Entry 5C56 (X-ray diffraction, 2.69 A resolution); this record covers chains B and A.

# Chain B
Name: Ubiquitin E3 ligase ICP0
Reference sequence: D3YPC2 (D3YPC2_HHV1); residues 613-633 here correspond to UniProt positions 606-626 (UniProt number = residue number - 7)
Chain sequence (21 residues; each row starts with the number of its first residue):
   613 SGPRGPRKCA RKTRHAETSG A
Disordered / not traced: 613-616, 630-633

# Chain A
Name: Ubiquitin carboxyl-terminal hydrolase 7
From: Homo sapiens
Notes: EC 3.4.19.12
Reference sequence: Q93009 (UBP7_HUMAN); numbering as in UniProt (aligned over 560-1102)
Chain sequence (548 residues; each row starts with the number of its first residue):
   555 GPLGSEAHLY MQVQIVAEDQ FCGHQGNDMY DEEKVKYTVF KVLKNSSLAE FVQSLSQTMG
   615 FPQDQIRLWP MQARSNGTKR PAMLDNEADG NKTMIELSDN ENPWTIFLET VDPELAASGA
   675 TLPKFDKDHD VMLFLKMYDP KTRSLNYCGH IYTPISCKIR DLLPVMCDRA GFIQDTSLIL
   735 YEEVKPNLTE RIQDYDVSLD KALDELMDGD IIVFQKDDPE NDNSELPTAK EYFRDLYHRV
   795 DVIFCDKTIP NDPGFVVTLS NRMNYFQVAK TVAQRLNTDP MLLQFFKSQG YRDGPGNPLR
   855 HNYEGTLRDL LQFFKPRQPK KLYYQQLKMK ITDFENRRSF KCIWLNSQFR EEEITLYPDK
   915 HGCVRDLLEE CKKAVELGEK ASGKLRLLEI VSYKIIGVHQ EDELLECLSP ATSRTFRIEE
   975 IPLDQVDIDK ENEMLVTVAH FHKEVFGTFG IPFLLRIHQG EHFREVMKRI QSLLDIQEKE
  1035 FEKFKFAIVM MGRHQYINED EYEVNLKDFE PQPGNMSHPR PWLGLDHFNK APKRSRYTYL
  1095 EKAIKIHN
Disordered / not traced: 555, 1084-1102
Sequence notes: expression tag (555-559)

# How chain B and chain A interact
Pairs across the interface - 36 pairs, chain B then chain A:
  P618(B) with I709(A), hydrophobic; D754(A)
  R619(B) with D682(A); H683(A); I709(A)
  K620(B) with M637(A); F679(A); K681(A), hydrogen bond (side chain-backbone); D684(A), hydrogen bond (side chain-backbone); I709(A); L760(A); D762(A), salt bridge
  C621(B) with E759(A); L760(A), hydrogen bond (backbone-backbone); M761(A)
  A622(B) with M761(A)
  R623(B) with M761(A)
  K624(B) with R628(A); N630(A); E759(A), hydrogen bond (side chain-backbone); M761(A); D764(A), salt bridge
  T625(B) with E759(A), hydrogen bond
  R626(B) with N630(A); D758(A), salt bridge; E759(A), salt bridge
  H627(B) with N630(A); V738(A); K739(A), hydrogen bond (backbone-side chain); L742(A); D758(A), salt bridge
  A628(B) with S629(A)
  E629(B) with S629(A), hydrogen bond (backbone-backbone); N630(A); G631(A); K739(A), salt bridge
Other interface residues (no listed pair), chain A (23 interface residues in all): V685, S710
The authors on this interface:
  - specific contacts: K620(B)-K681(A) (hydrogen bond), K620(B)-D684(A) (hydrogen bond), K620(B)-D762(A) (hydrogen bond), K624(B)-E759(A), K624(B)-D764(A), T625(B)-E759(A) (hydrogen bond), R626(B)-D758(A) (hydrogen bond), H627(B)-D758(A) (hydrogen bond), E629(B)-K739(A)
  - interface residues, chain B: C621(B), T625(B), R626(B)
  - hot spots on chain B (mutagenesis) - K620A/K624A, K624A: decreased binding to Ubiquitin carboxyl-terminal hydrolase 7 (chain A)
  - interface residues, chain A: K739(A), E759(A), L760(A)

# Summary
12 residues of chain B face 23 of chain A across their interface; the contacts include 7 hydrogen bonds and 6
salt bridges. Among the polar pairs are K620(B)-D762(A), K624(B)-D764(A) and R626(B)-D758(A). The authors
report hydrogen bonds between K620(B) and K681(A), K620(B) and D684(A) and K620(B) and D762(A) among others;
contacts between K624(B) and E759(A), K624(B) and D764(A) and E629(B) and K739(A). The paper reports that
K620A/K624A and K624A of chain B reduce binding to Ubiquitin carboxyl-terminal hydrolase 7 (chain A);
interface residues C621(B), T625(B) and K739(A) among others.
Here chain B is Ubiquitin E3 ligase ICP0 and chain A is Ubiquitin carboxyl-terminal hydrolase 7 (Homo
sapiens). Entry 5C56 (Crystal structure of USP7/HAUSP in complex with ICP0) was determined by X-ray
diffraction.
